PDB entry 2PTW | X-ray diffraction, 1.90 A resolution | chain A

== Chain A ==
Name: Enolase
Source organism: Trypanosoma brucei
Notes: EC 4.2.1.11
UniProtKB: Q38BV6 (Q38BV6_9TRYP); numbering as in UniProt (aligned over 1-429)
Sequence (432 residues; row label = number of the first residue in the row; numbers below 1 keep their minus sign (Gly-2 is residue -2)):
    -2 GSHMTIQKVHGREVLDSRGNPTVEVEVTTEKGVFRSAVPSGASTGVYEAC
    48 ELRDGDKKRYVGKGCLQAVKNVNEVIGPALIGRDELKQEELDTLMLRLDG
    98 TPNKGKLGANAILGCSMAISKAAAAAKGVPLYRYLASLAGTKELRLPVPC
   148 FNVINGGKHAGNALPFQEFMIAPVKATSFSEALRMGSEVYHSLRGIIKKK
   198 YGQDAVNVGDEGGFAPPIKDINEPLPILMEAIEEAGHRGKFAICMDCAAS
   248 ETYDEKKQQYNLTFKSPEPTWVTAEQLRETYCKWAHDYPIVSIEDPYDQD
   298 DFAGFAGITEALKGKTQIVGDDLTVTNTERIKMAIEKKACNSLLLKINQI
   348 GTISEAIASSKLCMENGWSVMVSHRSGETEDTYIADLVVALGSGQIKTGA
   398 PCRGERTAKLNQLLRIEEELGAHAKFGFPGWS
Unresolved in the structure: -2 to -1, 251-274
Differences from the reference sequence: expression tag (-2 to 0); engineered mutation Lys28 (Arg in Q38BV6)
Ion coordination: Zn2+ site 1 near His156 (its only coordinating residue here); Zn2+ site 2: Asp243, Glu291, Asp318

== Overview ==
Asp243, Glu291 and Asp318 coordinate Zn2+ site 2.
Chain A is Enolase (Trypanosoma brucei); the structure, Crystal Structure of the T. brucei enolase complexed
with sulphate, identification of a metal binding site ..., was determined by X-ray diffraction together with
2PTX, 2PTY, 2PTZ, 2PU0 and 2PU1 from the same study.
